PDB entry 5MMJ | electron microscopy, 3.60 A resolution | chains a and i of the 27 polymer chains in the assembly

Chain a:
Molecule: 16S ribosomal RNA
Source organism: Spinacia oleracea
Sequence (1491 nucleotides; numbered 1 to 1491; the number before each row is that of its first residue):
     1 UCUCAUGGAG AGUUCGAUCC UGGCUCAGGA UGAACGCUGG CGGCAUGCUU AACACAUGCA
    61 AGUCGGACGG GAAGUGGUGU UUCCAGUGGC GGACGGGUGA GUAACGCGUA AGAACCUGCC
   121 CUUGGGAGGG GAACAACAGC UGGAAACGGC UGCUAAUACC CCGUAGGCUG AGAAGCAAAA
   181 GGAGGAAUCC GCCCGAGGAG GGGCUCGCGU CUGAUUAGCU AGUUGGUGAG GUAAUAGCUU
   241 ACCAAGGCGA UGAUCAGUAG CUGGUCCGAG AGGAUGAUCA GCCACACUGG GACUGAGACA
   301 CGGCCCAGAC UCCUACGGGA GGCAGCAGUG GGGAAUUUUC CGCAAUGGGC GAAAGCCUGA
   361 CGGAGCAAUG CCGCGUGGAG GCAGAAGGCC CACGGGUCGU GAACUUCUUU UCCCGGAGAA
   421 GAAGCAAUGA CGGUAUCCGG GGAAUAAGCA UCGGCUAACU CUGUGCCAGC AGCCGCGGUA
   481 AGACAGAGGA UGCAAGCGUU AUCCGGAAUG AUUGGGCGUA AAGCGUCUGU AGGUGGCUUU
   541 UUAAGUCCGC CGUCAAAUCC CAGGGCUCAA CCCUGGACAG GCGGUGGAAA CUACCAAGCU
   601 GGAGUACGGU AGGGGCAGAG GGAAUUUCCG GUGGAGCGGU GAAAUGCGUA GAGAUCGGAA
   661 AGAACACCAA CGGCGAAAGC ACUCUGCUGG GCCGACACUG ACACUGAGAG ACGAAAGCUA
   721 GGGGAGCGAA UGGGAUUAGA UACCCCAGUA GUCCUAGCCG UAAACGAUGG AUACUAGGCG
   781 CUGUGCGUAU CGACCCGUGC AGUGUUGUAG CUAACGCGUU AAGUAUCCCG CCUGGGGAGU
   841 ACGUUCGCAA GAAUGAAACU CAAAGGAAUU GACGGGGGCC CGCACAAGCG GUGGAGCAUG
   901 UGGUUUAAUU CGAUGCAAAG CGAAGAACCU UACCAGGGCU UGACAUGCCG CGAAUCCUCU
   961 UGAAAGAGAG GGGUGCCUUC GGGAACGCGG ACACAGGUGG UGCAUGGCUG UCGUCAGCUC
  1021 GUGCCGUAAG GUGUUGGGUU AAGUCCCGCA ACGAGCGCAA CCCUCGUGUU UAGUUGCCAA
  1081 CGUUGAGUUU GGAACCCUGA ACAGACUGCC GGUGAUAAGC CGGAGGAAGG UGAGGAUGAC
  1141 GUCAAGUCAU CAUGCCCCUU AUGCCCUGGG CGACACACGU GCUACAAUGG CCGGGACAAA
  1201 GGGUCGCGAU CCCGCGAGGG UGAGCUAACC CCAAAAACCC GUCCUCAGUU CGGAUUGCAG
  1261 GCUGCAACUC GCCUGCAUGA AGCCGGAAUC GCUAGUAAUC GCCGGUCAGC CAUACGGCGG
  1321 UGAAUUCGUU CCCGGGCCUU GUACACACCG CCCGUCACAC UAUGGGAGCU GGCCAUGCCC
  1381 GAAGUCGUUA CCUUAACCGC AAGGAGGGGG AUGCCGAAGG CAGGGCUAGU GACUGGAGUG
  1441 AAGUCGUAAC AAGGUAGCCG UACUGGAAGG UGCGGCUGGA UCACCUCCUU U
Unresolved in the structure: 1485-1491
Metal / ion sites: Mg2+ site 1 near G22 (its only coordinating residue here); Mg2+ site 2 near A34 (its only coordinating residue here); Mg2+ site 3: U49, G99; Mg2+ site 4 near A54 (its only coordinating residue here); Mg2+ site 5 near U57 (its only coordinating residue here); Mg2+ site 6 near A67 (its only coordinating residue here); Mg2+ site 7 near U80 (its only coordinating residue here); Mg2+ site 8: A93, G302; Mg2+ site 9 near C94 (its only coordinating residue here); Mg2+ site 10 near G95 (its only coordinating residue here); Mg2+ site 11 near G97 (its only coordinating residue here); Mg2+ site 12: A100, G101, G260; 81 more Mg2+ sites not listed
What the authors report for this chain:
  - conformationally variable residues (side-chain flip): A1441, A1442

Chain i:
Molecule: plastid ribosomal protein uS9c
Source organism: Spinacia oleracea
Reference sequence: A0A0K9RY17 (A0A0K9RY17_SPIOL); residues 1-208 here = UniProt positions 1-208
Sequence (208 residues; numbered 1 to 208; the number before each row is that of its first residue):
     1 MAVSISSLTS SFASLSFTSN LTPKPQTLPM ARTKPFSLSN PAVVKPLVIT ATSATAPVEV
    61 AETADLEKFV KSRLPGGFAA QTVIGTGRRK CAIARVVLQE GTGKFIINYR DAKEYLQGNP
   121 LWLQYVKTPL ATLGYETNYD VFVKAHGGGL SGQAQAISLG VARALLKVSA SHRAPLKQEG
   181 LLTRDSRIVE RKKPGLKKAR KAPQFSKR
Unresolved in the structure: 1-64

Interface between chain a and chain i:
Residue-residue contacts (119):
  G891(a) - Gln204(i)  hydrogen bond to the base
  G915(a) - Lys207(i)  hydrogen bond to the sugar
  C916(a) - Phe205(i)  phosphate contact
  C916(a) - Lys207(i)  sugar contact
  A917(a) - Phe205(i)  phosphate contact
  A919(a) - Arg208(i)  hydrogen bond to the base
  G1066(a) - Arg184(i)  hydrogen bond to the phosphate
  G1066(a) - Ser186(i)  sugar contact
  U1067(a) - Arg88(i)  salt bridge to the phosphate
  U1067(a) - Arg163(i)  hydrogen bond to the phosphate
  U1067(a) - Arg184(i)  salt bridge to the phosphate
  G1068(a) - Arg88(i)  salt bridge to the phosphate
  G1068(a) - Arg163(i)  salt bridge to the phosphate
  C1077(a) - Arg95(i)  hydrogen bond to the phosphate
  C1078(a) - Gly77(i)  phosphate contact
  C1078(a) - Phe78(i)  hydrogen bond to the sugar
  C1078(a) - Ala79(i)  hydrogen bond to the sugar
  C1078(a) - Arg95(i)  salt bridge to the phosphate
  A1079(a) - Pro75(i)  hydrogen bond to the sugar
  A1079(a) - Gly77(i)  phosphate contact
  A1079(a) - Phe78(i)  phosphate contact
  A1079(a) - Lys144(i)  salt bridge to the phosphate
  A1080(a) - Lys71(i)  salt bridge to the phosphate
  A1094(a) - Gly76(i)  base contact
  A1094(a) - Ala79(i)  hydrogen bond to the sugar
  A1094(a) - Ala80(i)  hydrogen bond to the base
  C1095(a) - Ala79(i)  sugar contact
  C1095(a) - Ile84(i)  sugar contact
  C1095(a) - Thr86(i)  phosphate contact
  C1095(a) - Arg95(i)  hydrogen bond to the base
  C1096(a) - Thr86(i)  hydrogen bond to the phosphate
  C1096(a) - Ile93(i)  phosphate contact
  C1096(a) - Arg95(i)  hydrogen bond to the sugar
  C1097(a) - Arg88(i)  salt bridge to the phosphate
  C1097(a) - Ile93(i)  phosphate contact
  G1125(a) - Lys177(i)  phosphate contact
  G1126(a) - Arg173(i)  salt bridge to the phosphate
  G1126(a) - Lys177(i)  salt bridge to the phosphate
  A1127(a) - Arg173(i)  salt bridge to the phosphate
  A1127(a) - Leu182(i)  sugar contact
  A1127(a) - Thr183(i)  hydrogen bond to the phosphate
  A1127(a) - Arg184(i)  hydrogen bond to the sugar
  A1128(a) - Thr183(i)  hydrogen bond to the phosphate
  G1134(a) - Glu190(i)  sugar contact
  G1134(a) - Lys193(i)  phosphate contact
  G1134(a) - Arg200(i)  salt bridge to the phosphate
  G1135(a) - Arg191(i)  sugar contact
  G1135(a) - Lys193(i)  phosphate contact
  C1178(a) - Arg208(i)  hydrogen bond to the sugar
  G1179(a) - Ser206(i)  phosphate contact
  U1180(a) - Gln204(i)  phosphate contact
  U1180(a) - Phe205(i)  phosphate contact
  U1180(a) - Ser206(i)  phosphate contact
  G1181(a) - Pro203(i)  phosphate contact
  G1181(a) - Gln204(i)  hydrogen bond to the phosphate
  A1196(a) - Arg110(i)  sugar contact
  A1196(a) - Tyr115(i)  sugar contact
  C1197(a) - Tyr115(i)  sugar contact
  C1197(a) - Gly147(i)  sugar contact
  C1197(a) - Gly148(i)  hydrogen bond to the sugar
  C1197(a) - Leu150(i)  sugar contact
  C1197(a) - Gln153(i)  hydrogen bond to the sugar
  A1198(a) - His146(i)  phosphate contact
  A1198(a) - Gly147(i)  hydrogen bond to the phosphate
  A1198(a) - Gly148(i)  hydrogen bond to the sugar
  A1198(a) - Gln153(i)  hydrogen bond to the phosphate
  A1199(a) - Cys91(i)  sugar contact
  A1199(a) - Gly147(i)  phosphate contact
  C1239(a) - Gln117(i)  hydrogen bond to the sugar
  C1290(a) - Gln204(i)  hydrogen bond to the sugar
  C1290(a) - Phe205(i)  sugar contact
  C1290(a) - Lys207(i)  phosphate contact
  G1291(a) - Lys201(i)  sugar contact
  G1291(a) - Ala202(i)  hydrogen bond to the sugar
  C1292(a) - Arg200(i)  sugar contact
  U1293(a) - Arg200(i)  salt bridge to the phosphate
  A1294(a) - Arg187(i)  phosphate contact
  A1294(a) - Arg200(i)  salt bridge to the phosphate
  G1295(a) - Arg89(i)  hydrogen bond to the base
  G1295(a) - Arg187(i)  hydrogen bond to the base
  G1295(a) - Ile188(i)  sugar contact
  G1295(a) - Val189(i)  sugar contact
  U1296(a) - Val189(i)  phosphate contact
  U1296(a) - Glu190(i)  hydrogen bond to the phosphate
  U1296(a) - Ala199(i)  phosphate contact
  U1296(a) - Arg200(i)  sugar contact
  A1297(a) - Lys198(i)  salt bridge to the phosphate
  A1297(a) - Ala199(i)  hydrogen bond to the phosphate
  A1297(a) - Arg200(i)  hydrogen bond to the phosphate
  A1297(a) - Lys201(i)  hydrogen bond to the phosphate
  A1298(a) - Lys198(i)  salt bridge to the phosphate
  A1298(a) - Lys201(i)  salt bridge to the phosphate
  U1299(a) - Lys198(i)  hydrogen bond to the base
  A1314(a) - Lys197(i)  salt bridge to the phosphate
  C1315(a) - Lys197(i)  salt bridge to the phosphate
  G1316(a) - Lys192(i)  salt bridge to the phosphate
  G1316(a) - Pro194(i)  phosphate contact
  G1316(a) - Gly195(i)  hydrogen bond to the phosphate
  G1316(a) - Leu196(i)  phosphate contact
  G1317(a) - Arg191(i)  salt bridge to the phosphate
  G1317(a) - Lys192(i)  salt bridge to the phosphate
  G1317(a) - Lys193(i)  phosphate contact
  G1317(a) - Pro194(i)  phosphate contact
  C1318(a) - Arg191(i)  phosphate contact
  C1318(a) - Lys192(i)  hydrogen bond to the phosphate
  G1319(a) - Cys91(i)  sugar contact
  G1319(a) - Val189(i)  phosphate contact
  G1320(a) - Lys90(i)  phosphate contact
  G1320(a) - Cys91(i)  hydrogen bond to the phosphate
  G1320(a) - Gly148(i)  phosphate contact
  G1320(a) - Gly149(i)  hydrogen bond to the phosphate
  U1321(a) - Lys90(i)  salt bridge to the phosphate
  U1321(a) - Gly149(i)  phosphate contact
  U1321(a) - Leu150(i)  hydrogen bond to the phosphate
  U1321(a) - Ser151(i)  hydrogen bond to the phosphate
  U1321(a) - Gly152(i)  hydrogen bond to the phosphate
  G1322(a) - Lys90(i)  hydrogen bond to the base
  G1322(a) - Trp122(i)  phosphate contact
  G1322(a) - Ser151(i)  hydrogen bond to the phosphate
Also at the interface, not in a pair above, chain a (59 interface residues in all): U892, A918, C1065, C1182, G1195, A1237, C1238, C1240, U1289
Also at the interface, not in a pair above, chain i (60 interface residues in all): Leu74, Asn119, Leu121

Summary:
Chain a and chain i form an interface of 59 and 60 residues respectively, with 43 hydrogen bonds and 23 salt
bridges. Polar pairs include G891(a)-Gln204(i), A919(a)-Arg208(i) and A1094(a)-Ala80(i). The Mg2+ site 3 is
built by U49(a) and G99(a). From the paper: conformational variability at A1441(a) and A1442(a).
Here chain a is 16S ribosomal RNA and chain i is plastid ribosomal protein uS9c, both from Spinacia oleracea.
Entry 5MMJ (Structure of the small subunit of the chloroplast ribosome) was determined by electron microscopy
together with 5MMI and 5MMM from the same study.
